PDB entry 6Q15 | electron microscopy, 5.15 A resolution (low resolution: residue-level contacts below are approximate; hydrogen-bond / salt-bridge calls are withheld) | chains 0 and 5 of the 110 polymer chains in the assembly

Chain 0:
Protein: Surface presentation of antigens protein SpaP
Organism: Salmonella typhimurium (strain LT2 / SGSC1412 / ATCC 700720)
UniProtKB: P40700 (SPAP_SALTY); numbering as in UniProt (aligned over 1-224)
Sequence (224 residues; each row starts with the number of its first residue):
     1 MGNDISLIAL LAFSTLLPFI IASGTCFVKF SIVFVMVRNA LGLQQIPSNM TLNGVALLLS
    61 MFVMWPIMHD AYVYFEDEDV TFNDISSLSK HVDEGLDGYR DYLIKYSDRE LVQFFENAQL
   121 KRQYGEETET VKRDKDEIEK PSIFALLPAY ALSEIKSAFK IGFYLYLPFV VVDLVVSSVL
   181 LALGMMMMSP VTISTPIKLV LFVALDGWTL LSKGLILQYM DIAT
Not modelled in the structure: 1-2, 119-140, 224

Chain 5:
Protein: Surface presentation of antigens protein SpaR
Organism: Salmonella typhimurium (strain LT2 / SGSC1412 / ATCC 700720)
UniProtKB: P40701 (SPAR_SALTY); numbering as in UniProt (aligned over 1-263)
Sequence (263 residues; each row starts with the number of its first residue):
     1 MFYALYFEIH HLVASAALGF ARVAPIFFFL PFLNSGVLSG APRNAIIILV ALGVWPHALN
    61 EAPPFLSVAM IPLVLQEAAV GVMLGCLLSW PFWVMHALGC IIDNQRGATL SSSIDPANGI
   121 DTSEMANFLN MFAAVVYLQN GGLVTMVDVL NKSYQLCDPM NECTPSLPPL LTFINQVAQN
   181 ALVLASPVVL VLLLSEVFLG LLSRFAPQMN AFAISLTVKS GIAVLIMLLY FSPVLPDNVL
   241 RLSFQATGLS SWFYERGATH VLE
Not modelled in the structure: 1, 114-122, 258-263
Cystine bridges: Cys-157/Cys-163

Interface between chain 0 and chain 5:
Residue-residue contacts (51; chain 0 residue first):
  Leu-43(0) / Asn-104(5)
  Gln-45(0) / Cys-100(5)
  Ile-46(0) / Ala-97(5)
  Ile-46(0) / Cys-100(5)
  Ile-46(0) / Ile-101(5)
  Met-50(0) / Phe-28(5)
  Thr-51(0) / Trp-93(5)
  Val-55(0) / Ile-174(5)
  Leu-57(0) / Val-82(5)
  Leu-58(0) / Met-83(5)
  Leu-58(0) / Leu-170(5)
  Met-61(0) / Ala-79(5)
  Phe-62(0) / Thr-164(5)
  Phe-62(0) / Leu-167(5)
  Trp-65(0) / Pro-72(5)
  Trp-65(0) / Leu-75(5)
  Trp-65(0) / Gln-76(5)
  Trp-65(0) / Arg-256(5)
  Met-68(0) / Ile-71(5)
  Met-68(0) / Pro-72(5)
  Met-68(0) / Leu-75(5)
  Tyr-72(0) / Ile-71(5)
  Gly-184(0) / Arg-204(5)
  Met-185(0) / Val-197(5)
  Met-185(0) / Gly-200(5)
  Met-185(0) / Leu-201(5)
  Met-187(0) / Pro-207(5)
  Met-187(0) / Asn-210(5)
  Met-187(0) / Phe-212(5)
  Met-188(0) / Glu-196(5)
  Met-188(0) / Gly-200(5)
  Ser-189(0) / Glu-196(5)
  Ser-189(0) / Phe-212(5)
  Thr-192(0) / Gln-105(5)
  Thr-192(0) / Leu-193(5)
  Thr-192(0) / Lys-219(5)
  Ile-193(0) / Leu-193(5)
  Ile-193(0) / Glu-196(5)
  Pro-196(0) / Gln-105(5)
  Val-203(0) / Asn-175(5)
  Val-203(0) / Ala-178(5)
  Asp-206(0) / Asn-175(5)
  Gly-207(0) / Asn-175(5)
  Trp-208(0) / Ile-174(5)
  Trp-208(0) / Asn-175(5)
  Thr-209(0) / Leu-171(5)
  Thr-209(0) / Thr-172(5)
  Thr-209(0) / Asn-175(5)
  Ser-212(0) / Leu-171(5)
  Lys-213(0) / Leu-171(5)
  Ile-216(0) / Leu-171(5)
Other interface residues (no listed pair), chain 0 (35 interface residues in all): Leu-10, Gln-44, Leu-59, Glu-76, Leu-183, Ala-223
Other interface residues (no listed pair), chain 5 (42 interface residues in all): Phe-29, Val-68, Ser-112, Ser-123, Glu-162, Pro-165, Pro-168, Gln-179, Leu-182

Overview:
The interface between chain 0 and chain 5 involves 35 residues on one side and 42 on the other.
Chain 0 is Surface presentation of antigens protein SpaP and chain 5 is Surface presentation of antigens
protein SpaR, both from Salmonella typhimurium (strain LT2 / SGSC1412 / ATCC 700720); the structure, Structure
of the Salmonella SPI-1 injectisome needle complex, was determined by electron microscopy (same publication as
6PEE, 6PEM, 6PEP, 6Q14 and 6Q16).
